Entry 7DY6 (electron microscopy, 3.68 A resolution); this record covers chains D and E of the 11 polymer chains in the assembly.

# Chain D
Name: DNA-directed RNA polymerase subunit beta'
Source organism: Escherichia coli (strain K12)
Notes: EC 2.7.7.6
Reference sequence: P0A8T7 (RPOC_ECOLI); residue numbers follow UniProt; this construct covers 1-1407
Chain sequence (1407 residues; numbered 1 to 1407; the number before each row is that of its first residue):
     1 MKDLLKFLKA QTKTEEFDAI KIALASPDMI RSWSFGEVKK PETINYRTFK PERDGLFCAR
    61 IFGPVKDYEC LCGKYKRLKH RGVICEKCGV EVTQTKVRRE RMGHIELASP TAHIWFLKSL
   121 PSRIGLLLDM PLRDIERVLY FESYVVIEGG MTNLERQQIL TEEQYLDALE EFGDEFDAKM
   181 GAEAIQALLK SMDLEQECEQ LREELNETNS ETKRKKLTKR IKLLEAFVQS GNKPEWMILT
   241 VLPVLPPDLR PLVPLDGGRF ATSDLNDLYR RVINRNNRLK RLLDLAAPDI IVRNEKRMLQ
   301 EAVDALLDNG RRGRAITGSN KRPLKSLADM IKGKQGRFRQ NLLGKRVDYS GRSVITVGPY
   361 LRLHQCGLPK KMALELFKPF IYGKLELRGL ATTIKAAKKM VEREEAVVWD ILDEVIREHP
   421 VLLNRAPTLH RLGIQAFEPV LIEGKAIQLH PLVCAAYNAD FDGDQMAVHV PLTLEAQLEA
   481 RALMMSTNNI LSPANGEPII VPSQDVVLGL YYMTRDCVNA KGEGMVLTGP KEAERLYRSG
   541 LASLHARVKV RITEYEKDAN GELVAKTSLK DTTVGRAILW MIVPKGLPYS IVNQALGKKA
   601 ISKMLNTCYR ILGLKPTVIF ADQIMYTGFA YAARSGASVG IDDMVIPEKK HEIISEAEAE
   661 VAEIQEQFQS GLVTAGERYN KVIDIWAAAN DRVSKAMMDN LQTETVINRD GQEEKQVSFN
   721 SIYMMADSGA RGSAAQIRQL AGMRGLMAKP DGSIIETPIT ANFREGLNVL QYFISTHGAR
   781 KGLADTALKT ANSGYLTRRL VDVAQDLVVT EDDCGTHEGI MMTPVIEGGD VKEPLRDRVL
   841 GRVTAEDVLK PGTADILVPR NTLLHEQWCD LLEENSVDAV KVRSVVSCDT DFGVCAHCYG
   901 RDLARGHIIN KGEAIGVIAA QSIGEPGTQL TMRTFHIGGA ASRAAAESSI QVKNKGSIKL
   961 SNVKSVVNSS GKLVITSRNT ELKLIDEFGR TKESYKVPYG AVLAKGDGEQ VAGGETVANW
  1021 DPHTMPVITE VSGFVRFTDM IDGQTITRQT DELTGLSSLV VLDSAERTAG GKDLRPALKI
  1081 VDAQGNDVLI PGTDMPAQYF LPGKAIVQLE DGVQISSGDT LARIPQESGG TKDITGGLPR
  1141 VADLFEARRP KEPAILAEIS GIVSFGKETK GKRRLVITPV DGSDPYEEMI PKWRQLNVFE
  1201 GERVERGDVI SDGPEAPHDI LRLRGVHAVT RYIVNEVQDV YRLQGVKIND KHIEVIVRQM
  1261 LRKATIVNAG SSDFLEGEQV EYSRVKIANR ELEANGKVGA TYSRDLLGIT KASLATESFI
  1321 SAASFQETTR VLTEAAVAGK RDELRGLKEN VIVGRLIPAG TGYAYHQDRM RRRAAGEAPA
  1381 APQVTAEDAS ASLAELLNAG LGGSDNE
Not modelled in the structure: 1, 342-344, 933-943, 1181-1184, 1298-1299, 1377-1407
Curated features (UniProtKB/Swiss-Prot):
  - binding site (Zn(2+)): Cys-70, Cys-72, Cys-85, Cys-88, Cys-814, Cys-888, Cys-895, Cys-898
  - binding site (Mg(2+)): Asp-460, Asp-462, Asp-464
  - modified residue: Lys-983 (N6-acetyllysine)
  - mutagenesis: Gln-504 (Q504P: Resistant to antibiotics salinamide A and B), Asn-690 (N690D: Resistant to antibiotics salinamide A and B), Met-697 (M697V: Resistant to antibiotics salinamide A and B), Ala-735 (A735T: Resistant to antibiotics salinamide A and B), Arg-738 (R738C/H/P/S: Resistant to antibiotics salinamide A and B), Ala-748 (A748E: Resistant to antibiotics salinamide A and B), Pro-758 (P758S/T: Resistant to antibiotics salinamide A and B), Phe-763 (F763C: Resistant to antibiotics salinamide A and B), Ser-775 (S775A: Resistant to antibiotics salinamide A and B), Ala-779 (A779T/V: Resistant to antibiotics salinamide A and B), Arg-780 (R780C: Resistant to antibiotics salinamide A and B), Gly-782 (G782A/C: Resistant to antibiotics salinamide A and B), 1 further mutagenesis entry in UniProt

# Chain E
Name: DNA-directed RNA polymerase subunit omega
Source organism: Escherichia coli (strain K12)
Notes: EC 2.7.7.6
Reference sequence: A0A4S5AUM4 (A0A4S5AUM4_ECOLI); numbering as in UniProt (aligned over 1-91)
Chain sequence (91 residues; each row starts with the number of its first residue):
     1 MARVTVQDAV EKIGNRFDLV LVAARRARQM QVGGKDPLVP EENDKTTVIA LREIEEGLIN
    61 NQILDVRERQ EQQEQEAAEL QAVTAIAEGR R
Not modelled in the structure: 1

# Chain D / chain E interface
Contacting residue pairs (33; chain D residue first):
  His-364(D) with Val-4(E)
  Val-415(D) with Lys-45(E)
  Arg-417(D) with Asn-43(E)
  Glu-418(D) with Ala-2(E); Asp-44(E); Val-48(E)
  Glu-438(D) with Arg-3(E)
  Leu-474(D) with Ala-27(E); Gln-31(E); Thr-47(E)
  Glu-475(D) with Ala-24(E); Arg-28(E), salt bridge
  Gln-477(D) with Thr-47(E)
  Leu-478(D) with Val-20(E), hydrophobic; Ala-24(E), hydrophobic; Thr-47(E); Leu-51(E), hydrophobic
  Glu-479(D) with Val-20(E)
  Arg-481(D) with Arg-3(E), hydrogen bond (side chain-backbone); Val-6(E); Leu-51(E)
  Ala-482(D) with Arg-16(E)
  Leu-483(D) with Arg-16(E); Phe-17(E), hydrophobic
  Thr-487(D) with Val-4(E); Thr-5(E)
  Lys-615(D) with Gln-7(E)
  Arg-905(D) with Arg-16(E)
  Asn-910(D) with Asn-15(E)
  Glu-913(D) with Phe-17(E)
  Thr-1361(D) with Val-20(E); Leu-21(E)
  Ala-1364(D) with Leu-21(E), hydrophobic
Interface residues without a listed pair, chain D (28 interface residues in all): Glu-414, His-419, Met-485, Asn-488, Leu-614, Lys-911, Gly-912, Gly-1360
Interface residues without a listed pair, chain E (23 interface residues in all): Gly-14, Ala-23

# Overview
28 residues of chain D and 23 residues of chain E are in contact, with 1 hydrogen bond and 1 salt bridge.
Among the polar pairs are Glu-475(D)/Arg-28(E) and Arg-481(D)/Arg-3(E). UniProt lists 8 Zn2+-binding residues,
3 Mg2+-binding residues and 13 mutagenesis sites on chain D.
Here chain D is DNA-directed RNA polymerase subunit beta' and chain E is DNA-directed RNA polymerase subunit
omega, both from Escherichia coli (strain K12). Entry 7DY6 (A refined cryo-EM structure of an Escherichia coli
RNAP-promoter open complex (RPo) with SspA) was determined by electron microscopy.
